8F5L - chain A; structure by X-ray diffraction, 1.15 A resolution.

Chain A:
Protein: Azurin
Organism: Pseudomonas aeruginosa
UniProt: P00282 (AZUR_PSEAE); residues -19 to 128 here correspond to UniProt positions 1-148 (UniProt number = residue number + 20)
Amino-acid sequence (148 residues; row label = number of the first residue in the row; numbers below 1 keep their minus sign (Met-19 is residue -19); X marks 1 residue of unknown identity (built as UNK)):
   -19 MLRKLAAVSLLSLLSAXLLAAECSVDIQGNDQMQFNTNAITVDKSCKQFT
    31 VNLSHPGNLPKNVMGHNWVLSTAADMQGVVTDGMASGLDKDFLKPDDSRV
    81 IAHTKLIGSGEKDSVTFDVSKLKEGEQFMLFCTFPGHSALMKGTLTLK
Disordered / not traced: -19 to 0
Cystine bridges: Cys3-Cys26
Sequence notes: conflict UNK_-3 (Pro17 in P00282); engineered mutation Phe72 (Tyr92 in P00282), Phe108 (Tyr128 in P00282), Leu110 (Phe130 in P00282)
Ion coordination: Cu ion site 1: Ala1, His83 (together with 2-amino-2-hydroxymethyl-propane-1,3-diol); Cu ion site 2: His46, Cys112, His117
Curated features (UniProtKB/Swiss-Prot):
  - binding site (Cu cation): His46, Cys112, His117, Met121

Summary:
Ala1 and His83 coordinate Cu ion site 1. His46, Cys112 and His117 form the Cu ion site 2. UniProt lists 4 Cu
cation-binding residues.
Chain A is Azurin (Pseudomonas aeruginosa); the structure, Azurin from Pseudomonas aeruginosa,
Y72F/Y108F/F110L mutant, was determined by X-ray diffraction (same publication as 8F5K).
